7YDH - chains A and R of the 5 polymer chains in the assembly; structure by electron microscopy, 3.10 A resolution.

[Chain A]
Molecule: G protein subunit 13 (Gi2-mini-G13 chimera)
Source organism: Homo sapiens
Amino-acid sequence (230 residues; row label = number of the first residue in the row):
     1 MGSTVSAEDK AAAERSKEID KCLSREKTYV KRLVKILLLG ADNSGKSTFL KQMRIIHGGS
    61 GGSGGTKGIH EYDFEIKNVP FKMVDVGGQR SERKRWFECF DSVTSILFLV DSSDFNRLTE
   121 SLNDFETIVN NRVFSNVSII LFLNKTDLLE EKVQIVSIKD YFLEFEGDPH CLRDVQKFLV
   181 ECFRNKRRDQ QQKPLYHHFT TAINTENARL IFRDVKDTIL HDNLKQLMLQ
Not modelled in the structure: 1-4, 57-67

[Chain R]
Molecule: Adhesion G protein-coupled receptor E5 subunit beta
Source organism: Homo sapiens
Reference sequence: P48960 (AGRE5_HUMAN); residue numbers follow UniProt; this construct covers 531-835
Amino-acid sequence (307 residues; each row starts with the number of its first residue):
   530 MSSFAILMAH YDVEDWKLTL ITRVGLALSL FCLLLCILTF LLVRPIQGSR TTIHLHLCIC
   590 LFVGSTIFLA GIENEGGQVG LRCRLVAGLL HYCFLAAFCW MSLEGLELYF LVVRVFQGQG
   650 LSTRWLCLIG YGVPLLIVGV SAAIYSKGYG RPRYCWLDFE QGFLWSFLGP VTFIILCNAV
   710 IFVTTVWKLT QKFSEINPDM KKLKKARALT ITAIAQLFLL GCTWVFGLFI FDDRSLVLTY
   770 VFTILNCLQG AFLYLLHCLL NKKVREEYRK WACLVAGGSK YSEFTSTTSG TGHNQTRALR
   830 ASESGIL
Not modelled in the structure: 530, 805-836
Cystine bridges: C612-C684
Construct notes: initiating methionine (530); expression tag (836)
Swiss-Prot annotation at these positions:
  - modified residue: S815 (Phosphoserine), T816 (Phosphothreonine), S818 (Phosphoserine), T825 (Phosphothreonine), S831 (Phosphoserine), S833 (Phosphoserine)

[Chain A / chain R interface]
Pairs across the interface - 24 pairs, chain A then chain R:
  K31(A) - Q646(R)
  R32(A) - Q646(R)
  R32(A) - G647(R)  hydrogen bond (side chain-backbone)
  V79(A) - F645(R)  hydrophobic
  F212(A) - F645(R)  hydrophobic
  K216(A) - V644(R)
  I219(A) - V644(R)
  L220(A) - V641(R)
  L220(A) - V644(R)
  H221(A) - E724(R)
  H221(A) - I725(R)
  N223(A) - L640(R)
  N223(A) - V644(R)
  L224(A) - L718(R)  hydrophobic
  L227(A) - R579(R)
  M228(A) - L718(R)  hydrophobic
  M228(A) - F722(R)  hydrophobic
  L229(A) - L789(R)
  L229(A) - N790(R)
  Q230(A) - R736(R)
  Q230(A) - A737(R)
  Q230(A) - I740(R)
  Q230(A) - L785(R)
  Q230(A) - L789(R)
Other interface residues (no listed pair), chain A (20 interface residues in all): V34, F81, Q192, V215, D217, K225
Other interface residues (no listed pair), chain R (26 interface residues in all): L637, V642, Q648, T714, K717, K721, N726, T741, Q745

[Summary]
20 residues of chain A and 26 residues of chain R are in contact, with 1 hydrogen bond. The hydrogen-bonded
pair is R32(A)-G647(R).
Chain A is G protein subunit 13 (Gi2-mini-G13 chimera) and chain R is Adhesion G protein-coupled receptor E5
subunit beta, both from Homo sapiens; the structure, Cryo EM structure of CD97/miniG13 complex, was determined
by electron microscopy, deposited together with 7YDM and 7YDP.
